PDB entry 8FCJ | electron microscopy, 2.83 A resolution | chains D and M of the 15 polymer chains in the assembly

# Chain D
Protein: Type I-B CRISPR-associated protein Cas7
Source organism: Nostoc sp. 'Peltigera membranacea cyanobiont' 210A
UniProt: A0A235IG15 (A0A235IG15_9NOSO); residue numbers follow UniProt; this construct covers 1-323
Sequence (323 residues; each row starts with the number of its first residue):
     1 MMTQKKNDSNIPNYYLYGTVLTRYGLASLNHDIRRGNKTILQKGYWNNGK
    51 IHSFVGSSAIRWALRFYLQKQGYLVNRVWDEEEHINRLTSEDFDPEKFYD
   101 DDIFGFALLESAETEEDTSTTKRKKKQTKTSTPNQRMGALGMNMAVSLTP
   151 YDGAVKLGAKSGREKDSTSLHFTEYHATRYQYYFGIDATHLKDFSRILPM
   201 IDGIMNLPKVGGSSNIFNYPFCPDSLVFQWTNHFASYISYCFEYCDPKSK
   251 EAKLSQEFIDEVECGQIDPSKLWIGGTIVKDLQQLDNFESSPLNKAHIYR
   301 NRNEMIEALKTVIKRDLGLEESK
Disordered / not traced: 1-11, 110-132, 320-323
Reported in the primary citation:
  - binding site for the 71-nt RNA strand (chain M): Arg34

# Chain M
Molecule: 71-nt RNA strand
Sequence (71 nucleotides; each row starts with the number of its first residue):
     1 UUGCUCAAGAGAAGUCAUUUAAUAAGGCCACUGUUAAACGUAGGUGAGUC
    51 GUGGCUUUAUGCCGUUAGGCG
Disordered / not traced: 64-71

# Chain D / chain M interface
Residue-residue contacts (49; chain D residue first):
  Leu29(D) with U34(M), phosphate contact
  Asn30(D) with G33(M), phosphate contact; U34(M), hydrogen bond to the phosphate
  His31(D) with U34(M), salt bridge to the phosphate
  Asp32(D) with G33(M), base contact
  Arg34(D) with G33(M), hydrogen bond to the sugar; U34(M), salt bridge to the phosphate
  Ser58(D) with U32(M), hydrogen bond to the phosphate; G33(M), hydrogen bond to the phosphate
  Ala59(D) with U32(M), sugar contact
  Arg61(D) with A30(M), phosphate contact; C31(M), salt bridge to the phosphate
  Trp62(D) with U32(M), stacking on the base
  Arg77(D) with C31(M), sugar contact; U32(M), salt bridge to the phosphate
  His84(D) with U34(M), base contact; U35(M), sugar contact
  Asn86(D) with U32(M), hydrogen bond to the phosphate
  Phe104(D) with A30(M), sugar contact
  Gly105(D) with A30(M), sugar contact
  Phe106(D) with C29(M), sugar contact; A30(M), sugar contact
  Ala107(D) with A30(M), hydrogen bond to the sugar
  Leu109(D) with A30(M), base contact
  Gln135(D) with C29(M), sugar contact
  Arg136(D) with C29(M), phosphate contact; A30(M), phosphate contact
  Met137(D) with C29(M), sugar contact; A30(M), phosphate contact
  Gly138(D) with A30(M), phosphate contact
  Lys156(D) with C39(M), salt bridge to the phosphate
  Leu157(D) with C39(M), phosphate contact
  Ala159(D) with A37(M), sugar contact; A38(M), sugar contact; C39(M), hydrogen bond to the phosphate
  Lys160(D) with A37(M), sugar contact; A38(M), phosphate contact
  Ser161(D) with A38(M), hydrogen bond to the phosphate; G40(M), sugar contact
  Gly162(D) with G40(M), sugar contact
  Lys165(D) with G40(M), base contact
  Lys209(D) with U32(M), hydrogen bond to the base; U34(M), phosphate contact; U35(M), salt bridge to the phosphate
  Gly211(D) with U32(M), base contact
  Gly212(D) with U34(M), phosphate contact; U35(M), phosphate contact
  Asn215(D) with A36(M), phosphate contact; A37(M), hydrogen bond to the phosphate
Interface residues without a listed pair, chain D (38 interface residues in all): Ile33, Arg65, Trp79, Gly158, Ser213, Ile216

# In short
Chain D and chain M form an interface of 38 and 12 residues respectively; the contacts include 10 hydrogen
bonds, 6 salt bridges and 1 aromatic stacking contact. Polar pairs include Lys209(D)-U32(M), Arg34(D)-G33(M)
and Ala107(D)-A30(M). The paper reports a binding site for the 71-nt RNA strand (chain M) at Arg34(D).
Here chain D is Type I-B CRISPR-associated protein Cas7 (Nostoc sp. 'Peltigera membranacea cyanobiont' 210A)
and chain M is a 71-nt RNA strand. Entry 8FCJ (Cryo-EM structure of Cascade-DNA (P23) complex in type I-B CAST
system) was determined by electron microscopy (same publication as 8FCU, 8FCV, 8FCW, 8FD2, 8FD3, 8FF4 and
8FF5).
